PDB entry 4KDN | X-ray diffraction, 2.48 A resolution | chains A and E of the 6 polymer chains in the assembly

[Chain A (and E)]
Protein: Hemagglutinin
From: Influenza A virus
Notes: chain E of this document is another copy of the same molecule, construct and numbering; everything in this record applies to it too
UniProt: Q6DQ33 (Q6DQ33_9INFA); residues 5-325 here correspond to UniProt positions 17-337 (UniProt number = residue number + 12)
Amino-acid sequence (322 residues; numbered 4 to 325; the number before each row is that of its first residue):
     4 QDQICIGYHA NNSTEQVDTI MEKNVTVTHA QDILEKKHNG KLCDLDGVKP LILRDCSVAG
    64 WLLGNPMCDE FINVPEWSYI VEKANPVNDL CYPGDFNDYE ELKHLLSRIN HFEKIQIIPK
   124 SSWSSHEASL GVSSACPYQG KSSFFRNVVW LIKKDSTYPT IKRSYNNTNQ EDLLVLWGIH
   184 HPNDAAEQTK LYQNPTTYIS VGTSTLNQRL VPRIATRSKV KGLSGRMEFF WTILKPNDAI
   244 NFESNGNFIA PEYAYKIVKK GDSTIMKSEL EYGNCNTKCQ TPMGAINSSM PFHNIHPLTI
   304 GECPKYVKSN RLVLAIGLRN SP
Disulfides: C46-C278, C59-C71, C94-C139, C282-C306
Glycans and other covalent adducts: N-acetylglucosamine (NAG) linked to N27, N169
Differences from the reference sequence: expression tag (4); engineered mutation D158 (Asn170 in Q6DQ33), K224 (Asn236 in Q6DQ33), L226 (Gln238 in Q6DQ33), I319 (Thr331 in Q6DQ33)
Small-molecule neighbours: N-acetyl-alpha-neuraminic acid (SIA): Y95, L133, G134, V135, S136, S137, S145, W153, I155, H183, N186, E190, K193, L194, L226

[Interface between chain A and chain E]
Pairs across the interface (19; chain A residue first):
  H184(A) with N210(E)
  R216(A) with N210(E), hydrogen bond (side chain-backbone); R212(E)
  I217(A) with S203(E); R212(E), hydrogen bond (backbone-side chain)
  A218(A) with N210(E)
  T219(A) with G205(E); N244(E); E246(E)
  R220(A) with T206(E); N210(E), hydrogen bond; N244(E)
  S221(A) with T206(E); S207(E), hydrogen bond (side chain-backbone); D241(E), hydrogen bond; A242(E), hydrogen bond (side chain-backbone)
  V223(A) with S207(E)
  R229(A) with T206(E), hydrogen bond (side chain-backbone); S207(E), hydrogen bond (side chain-backbone)
Other interface residues (no listed pair), chain A (10 interface residues in all): D98
Other interface residues (no listed pair), chain E (13 interface residues in all): V204, T208, Q211

[Summary]
10 residues of chain A face 13 of chain E across their interface; the contacts include 8 hydrogen bonds. Polar
pairs include R216(A)-N210(E), I217(A)-R212(E) and R220(A)-N210(E). Bound to chain A:
N-acetyl-alpha-neuraminic acid. N-acetylglucosamine is covalently linked to N27(A) and N169(A).
Both chains are Hemagglutinin (Influenza A virus). Entry 4KDN (Crystal structure of the hemagglutinin of
ferret-transmissible H5N1 virus in complex with avian receptor analog LSTa) was determined by X-ray
diffraction, deposited together with 4KDM, 4KDO and 4KDQ.
